PDB entry 8YJF | X-ray diffraction, 4.40 A resolution (low resolution: residue-level contacts below are approximate; hydrogen-bond / salt-bridge calls are withheld) | chains G and H of the 8 polymer chains in the assembly

[Chain G]
Name: Histone H2B type 2-E
Source organism: Homo sapiens
UniProtKB: Q16778 (H2B2E_HUMAN); residues 0-125 here correspond to UniProt positions 1-126 (UniProt number = residue number + 1)
Sequence (126 residues; each row starts with the number of its first residue; numbering starts at 0):
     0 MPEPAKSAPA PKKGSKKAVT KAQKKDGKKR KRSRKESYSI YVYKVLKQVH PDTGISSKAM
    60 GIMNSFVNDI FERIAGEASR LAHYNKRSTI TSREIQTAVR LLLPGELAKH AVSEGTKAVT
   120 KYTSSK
Unresolved in the structure: 0-34, 125
Swiss-Prot annotation at these positions:
  - modified residue: Pro1 (N-acetylproline), Glu2 (ADP-ribosyl glutamic acid), Lys5 (N6-(2-hydroxyisobutyryl)lysine), Ser6 (ADP-ribosylserine), Lys11 (N6-(beta-hydroxybutyryl)lysine), Lys12 (N6-(2-hydroxyisobutyryl)lysine), Ser14 (Phosphoserine), Lys15 (N6-acetyllysine), Lys16 (N6-(beta-hydroxybutyryl)lysine), Lys20 (N6-(2-hydroxyisobutyryl)lysine), Lys23 (N6-(2-hydroxyisobutyryl)lysine), Lys24 (N6-(2-hydroxyisobutyryl)lysine), Lys34 (N6-(2-hydroxyisobutyryl)lysine), Glu35 (PolyADP-ribosyl glutamic acid), Ser36 (Phosphoserine), Lys43 (N6-(2-hydroxyisobutyryl)lysine), Lys46 (N6-(2-hydroxyisobutyryl)lysine), Lys57 (N6,N6-dimethyllysine), Arg79 (Dimethylated arginine), Lys85 (N6,N6,N6-trimethyllysine) and 6 more in UniProt
  - glycosylation: Ser112 (O-linked (GlcNAc) serine)
  - cross-link (Glycyl lysine isopeptide (Lys-Gly)): Lys5 (interchain with G-Cter in SUMO2), Lys20 (interchain with G-Cter in SUMO2), Lys34 (interchain with G-Cter in ubiquitin), Lys120 (interchain with G-Cter in ubiquitin)

[Chain H]
Name: Histone H2A type 1-D
Source organism: Homo sapiens
UniProtKB: P20671 (H2A1D_HUMAN); residues 1-129 here correspond to UniProt positions 2-130 (UniProt number = residue number + 1)
Sequence (136 residues; row label = number of the first residue in the row; numbers below 1 keep their minus sign (Met-6 is residue -6)):
    -6 MVMKDLLSGR GKQGGKARAK AKTRSSRAGL QFPVGRVHRL LRKGNYSERV GAGAPVYLAA
    54 VLEYLTAEIL ELAGNAARDN KKTRIIPRHL QLAIRNDEEL NKLLGKVTIA QGGVLPNIQA
   114 VLLPKKTESH HKAKGK
Unresolved in the structure: -6 to 15, 106-129
Differences from the reference sequence: initiating methionine (-6); expression tag (-5 to 0)
Swiss-Prot annotation at these positions:
  - modified residue: Ser1 (N-acetylserine), Arg3 (Citrulline), Lys5 (N6-(2-hydroxyisobutyryl)lysine), Lys9 (N6-(2-hydroxyisobutyryl)lysine), Lys13 (N6-(beta-hydroxybutyryl)lysine), Lys36 (N6-(2-hydroxyisobutyryl)lysine), Lys74 (N6-(2-hydroxyisobutyryl)lysine), Lys75 (N6-(2-hydroxyisobutyryl)lysine), Lys95 (N6-(2-hydroxyisobutyryl)lysine), Lys99 (N6-glutaryllysine), Gln104 (N5-methylglutamine), Lys118 (N6-(2-hydroxyisobutyryl)lysine), Lys119 (N6-crotonyllysine), Thr120 (Phosphothreonine), Lys125 (N6-crotonyllysine)
  - cross-link (Glycyl lysine isopeptide (Lys-Gly)): Lys13 (interchain with G-Cter in ubiquitin), Lys15 (interchain with G-Cter in ubiquitin), Lys119 (interchain with G-Cter in ubiquitin)

[How chain G and chain H interact]
Pairs across the interface (82; chain G residue first):
  Tyr40(G) - Gln24(H)
  Tyr40(G) - Phe25(H)
  Tyr40(G) - Pro26(H)
  Tyr40(G) - Arg29(H)
  Val41(G) - Thr59(H)
  Val41(G) - Leu63(H)
  Lys43(G) - Gln24(H)
  Val44(G) - Thr59(H)
  Val44(G) - Leu63(H)
  Leu45(G) - Leu63(H)
  Gln47(G) - Gln24(H)
  Val48(G) - Glu64(H)
  His49(G) - Glu64(H)
  His49(G) - Gly67(H)
  His49(G) - Asn68(H)
  Asp51(G) - Arg71(H)
  Thr52(G) - Arg71(H)
  Thr52(G) - Thr76(H)
  Gly53(G) - Thr76(H)
  Gly53(G) - Arg77(H)
  Gly53(G) - Ile78(H)
  Ile54(G) - Ile78(H)
  Ser55(G) - Ile78(H)
  Ser55(G) - Ile79(H)
  Lys57(G) - Gly105(H)
  Ala58(G) - Ile78(H)
  Ala58(G) - Ile79(H)
  Ala58(G) - Pro80(H)
  Ile61(G) - Pro80(H)
  Ile61(G) - Ile102(H)
  Phe65(G) - Leu58(H)
  Phe65(G) - Leu97(H)
  Ile69(G) - Leu58(H)
  Phe70(G) - Leu51(H)
  Arg72(G) - Leu97(H)
  Ala74(G) - Tyr39(H)
  Gly75(G) - Tyr39(H)
  Ser78(G) - Tyr39(H)
  Ser87(G) - Ser40(H)
  Ser87(G) - Glu41(H)
  Ser87(G) - Arg42(H)
  Thr88(G) - Arg42(H)
  Thr88(G) - Val43(H)
  Thr88(G) - Gly44(H)
  Ile89(G) - Ser40(H)
  Ile89(G) - Arg42(H)
  Ile89(G) - Gly44(H)
  Ile89(G) - Ala47(H)
  Thr90(G) - Ala47(H)
  Ser91(G) - Gly46(H)
  Ser91(G) - Tyr50(H)
  Ile94(G) - Tyr50(H)
  Gln95(G) - Tyr50(H)
  Val98(G) - Val54(H)
  Leu101(G) - Leu96(H)
  Leu102(G) - Leu96(H)
  Pro103(G) - Glu92(H)
  Pro103(G) - Leu96(H)
  Gly104(G) - Glu92(H)
  Glu105(G) - Glu92(H)
  Leu106(G) - Glu92(H)
  Leu106(G) - Leu93(H)
  His109(G) - Tyr57(H)
  Ala110(G) - Val54(H)
  Ala110(G) - Tyr57(H)
  Val111(G) - Tyr50(H)
  Glu113(G) - Ala53(H)
  Glu113(G) - Tyr57(H)
  Gly114(G) - Tyr50(H)
  Gly114(G) - Ala53(H)
  Thr115(G) - Tyr50(H)
  Ala117(G) - Ala21(H)
  Ala117(G) - Leu23(H)
  Ala117(G) - Val49(H)
  Ala117(G) - Ala53(H)
  Val118(G) - Tyr50(H)
  Lys120(G) - Arg20(H)
  Lys120(G) - Ala21(H)
  Tyr121(G) - Arg17(H)
  Tyr121(G) - Arg20(H)
  Tyr121(G) - Ala21(H)
  Tyr121(G) - Val49(H)
Interface residues without a listed pair, chain G (50 interface residues in all): Met62, Ile73, Ala81
Interface residues without a listed pair, chain H (48 interface residues in all): Gly22, Val30, Leu34, Leu55, Glu56, Ala60, Leu83, Gln104

[Summary]
50 residues of chain G and 48 residues of chain H are in contact.
Chain G is Histone H2B type 2-E and chain H is Histone H2A type 1-D, both from Homo sapiens; the structure,
Structure of human SPT16 MD-CTD and MCM2 HBD chaperoning a histone H3-H4 tetramer and an H2A-H2B ..., was
determined by X-ray diffraction together with 8YJM from the same study.
